7KHI - chains B and D of the 9 polymer chains in the assembly; structure by electron microscopy, 3.62 A resolution.

== Chain B ==
Molecule: DNA-directed RNA polymerase subunit alpha
From: Escherichia coli (strain K12)
Notes: EC 2.7.7.6
UniProtKB: P0A7Z4 (RPOA_ECOLI); residues 1-236 here = UniProt positions 1-236
Chain sequence (236 residues; each row starts with the number of its first residue):
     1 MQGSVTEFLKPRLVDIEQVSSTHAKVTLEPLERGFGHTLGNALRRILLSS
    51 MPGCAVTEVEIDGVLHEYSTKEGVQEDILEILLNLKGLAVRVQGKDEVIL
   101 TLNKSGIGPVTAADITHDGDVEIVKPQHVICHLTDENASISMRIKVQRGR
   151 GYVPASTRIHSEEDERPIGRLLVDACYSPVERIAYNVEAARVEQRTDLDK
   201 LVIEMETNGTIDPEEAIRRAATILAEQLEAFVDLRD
Disordered / not traced: 1-5, 234-236
UniProt features mapped onto this chain:
  - region: Glu162 to Glu165 (Required for interaction with Crp at class II promoters)

== Chain D ==
Molecule: DNA-directed RNA polymerase subunit beta'
From: Escherichia coli (strain K12)
Notes: EC 2.7.7.6
UniProtKB: P0A8T7 (RPOC_ECOLI); numbering as in UniProt (aligned over 1-1407)
Chain sequence (1407 residues; numbered 1 to 1407; the number before each row is that of its first residue):
     1 MKDLLKFLKAQTKTEEFDAIKIALASPDMIRSWSFGEVKKPETINYRTFK
    51 PERDGLFCARIFGPVKDYECLCGKYKRLKHRGVICEKCGVEVTQTKVRRE
   101 RMGHIELASPTAHIWFLKSLPSRIGLLLDMPLRDIERVLYFESYVVIEGG
   151 MTNLERQQILTEEQYLDALEEFGDEFDAKMGAEAIQALLKSMDLEQECEQ
   201 LREELNETNSETKRKKLTKRIKLLEAFVQSGNKPEWMILTVLPVLPPDLR
   251 PLVPLDGGRFATSDLNDLYRRVINRNNRLKRLLDLAAPDIIVRNEKRMLQ
   301 EAVDALLDNGRRGRAITGSNKRPLKSLADMIKGKQGRFRQNLLGKRVDYS
   351 GRSVITVGPYLRLHQCGLPKKMALELFKPFIYGKLELRGLATTIKAAKKM
   401 VEREEAVVWDILDEVIREHPVLLNRAPTLHRLGIQAFEPVLIEGKAIQLH
   451 PLVCAAYNADFDGDQMAVHVPLTLEAQLEARALMMSTNNILSPANGEPII
   501 VPSQDVVLGLYYMTRDCVNAKGEGMVLTGPKEAERLYRSGLASLHARVKV
   551 RITEYEKDANGELVAKTSLKDTTVGRAILWMIVPKGLPYSIVNQALGKKA
   601 ISKMLNTCYRILGLKPTVIFADQIMYTGFAYAARSGASVGIDDMVIPEKK
   651 HEIISEAEAEVAEIQEQFQSGLVTAGERYNKVIDIWAAANDRVSKAMMDN
   701 LQTETVINRDGQEEKQVSFNSIYMMADSGARGSAAQIRQLAGMRGLMAKP
   751 DGSIIETPITANFREGLNVLQYFISTHGARKGLADTALKTANSGYLTRRL
   801 VDVAQDLVVTEDDCGTHEGIMMTPVIEGGDVKEPLRDRVLGRVTAEDVLK
   851 PGTADILVPRNTLLHEQWCDLLEENSVDAVKVRSVVSCDTDFGVCAHCYG
   901 RDLARGHIINKGEAIGVIAAQSIGEPGTQLTMRTFHIGGAASRAAAESSI
   951 QVKNKGSIKLSNVKSVVNSSGKLVITSRNTELKLIDEFGRTKESYKVPYG
  1001 AVLAKGDGEQVAGGETVANWDPHTMPVITEVSGFVRFTDMIDGQTITRQT
  1051 DELTGLSSLVVLDSAERTAGGKDLRPALKIVDAQGNDVLIPGTDMPAQYF
  1101 LPGKAIVQLEDGVQISSGDTLARIPQESGGTKDITGGLPRVADLFEARRP
  1151 KEPAILAEISGIVSFGKETKGKRRLVITPVDGSDPYEEMIPKWRQLNVFE
  1201 GERVERGDVISDGPEAPHDILRLRGVHAVTRYIVNEVQDVYRLQGVKIND
  1251 KHIEVIVRQMLRKATIVNAGSSDFLEGEQVEYSRVKIANRELEANGKVGA
  1301 TYSRDLLGITKASLATESFISAASFQETTRVLTEAAVAGKRDELRGLKEN
  1351 VIVGRLIPAGTGYAYHQDRMRRRAAGEAPAAPQVTAEDASASLAELLNAG
  1401 LGGSDNE
Disordered / not traced: 1-13, 1377-1407
UniProt features mapped onto this chain:
  - binding site (Zn(2+)): Cys70, Cys72, Cys85, Cys88, Cys814, Cys888, Cys895, Cys898
  - binding site (Mg(2+)): Asp460, Asp462, Asp464
  - modified residue: Lys983 (N6-acetyllysine)
Bound ions: Zn2+ site 1: Cys70, Cys72, Cys85, Cys88; Mg2+: Asp462, Asp464; Zn2+ site 2: Cys814, Cys888, Cys895, Cys898
Ligand contacts:
  - guanosine-5',3'-tetraphosphate (G4P), molecule 1: Arg362, Leu363, His364, Arg417, Lys615, Val618, Ile619, Asp622, Gln623
  - guanosine-5',3'-tetraphosphate (G4P), molecule 2: Tyr679, Asn680, Asp684
What the authors report for this chain:
  - mutagenesis - D256A: increased binding to rrnBP1 promoter
  - mutagenesis - D256A: decreased binding to RNA polymerase-binding transcription factor DksA

== How chain B and chain D interact ==
Contacting residue pairs - 23 pairs, chain B then chain D:
  Arg44(B) with Arg538(D)
  Leu48(B) with Arg535(D); Ser539(D)
  Leu79(B) with Val526(D), hydrophobic
  Glu80(B) with Arg551(D), salt bridge; Leu569(D)
  Leu83(B) with Val526(D), hydrophobic; Leu527(D); Arg551(D)
  Asn84(B) with Arg551(D)
  Lys86(B) with Val526(D); Glu532(D), salt bridge
  Tyr152(B) with Glu532(D), hydrogen bond; Arg535(D); Leu536(D), hydrophobic; Leu541(D), hydrophobic
  Asp174(B) with Met525(D)
  Cys176(B) with Arg535(D), hydrogen bond
  Glu181(B) with Arg535(D), hydrogen bond (backbone-side chain)
  Arg182(B) with Met581(D)
  Arg191(B) with Lys370(D)
  Thr196(B) with Glu443(D), hydrogen bond
  Glu206(B) with Lys531(D), salt bridge
Interface residues without a listed pair, chain B (18 interface residues in all): Pro154, Val180, Gln194
Interface residues without a listed pair, chain D (18 interface residues in all): Trp409, Thr528, Glu534

== Overview ==
The chain B/chain D interface involves 18 residues from each chain, with 4 hydrogen bonds and 3 salt bridges.
Polar contacts include Glu80(B)-Arg551(D), Lys86(B)-Glu532(D) and Glu206(B)-Lys531(D). Ligands of chain D:
guanosine-5',3'-tetraphosphate. The paper reports that D256A of chain D increases binding to rrnBP1 promoter;
D256A of chain D reduces binding to RNA polymerase-binding transcription factor DksA.
Chain B is DNA-directed RNA polymerase subunit alpha and chain D is DNA-directed RNA polymerase subunit beta',
both from Escherichia coli (strain K12); the structure, Escherichia coli RNA polymerase and rrnBP1 promoter
complex with DksA/ppGpp, was determined by electron microscopy together with 7KHE, 7KHB and 7KHC from the same
study.
